PDB entry 7PZN | electron microscopy, 3.20 A resolution | chains B and A of the 5 polymer chains in the assembly

[Chain B (and A)]
Name: Capsid protein
Organism: Hepatitis B virus genotype D subtype ayw (isolate France/Tiollais/1979)
Notes: chain A of this document is another copy of the same molecule, construct and numbering; everything in this record applies to it too
UniProt: P03146 (CAPSD_HBVD3); residue numbers follow UniProt; this construct covers 1-183
Chain sequence (183 residues; row label = number of the first residue in the row):
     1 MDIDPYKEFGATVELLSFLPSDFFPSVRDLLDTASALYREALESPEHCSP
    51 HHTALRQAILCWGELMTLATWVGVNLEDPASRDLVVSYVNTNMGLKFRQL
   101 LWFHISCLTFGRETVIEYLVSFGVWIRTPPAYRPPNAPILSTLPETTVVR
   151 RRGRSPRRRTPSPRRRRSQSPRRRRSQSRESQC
Not modelled in the structure: 144-183
Residues lining bound ligands:
  - fragment of triton x-100 (TRT), molecule 1: Pro-5, Tyr-6, Val-13, Ala-58, Trp-62, Leu-65, Asn-92, Met-93, Leu-95, Lys-96, Phe-97, Gln-99, Leu-100
  - fragment of triton x-100 (TRT), molecule 2: Gln-57, Leu-60, Cys-61, Glu-64
From the paper describing this entry:
  - contacts within the chain: Trp-62/Phe-97 (pi stacking)

[Chain B / chain A interface]
Contacting residue pairs - 63 pairs, chain B then chain A:
  Met-1(B) / Ser-35(A)
  Met-1(B) / Leu-42(A)  hydrophobic
  Met-1(B) / Glu-43(A)
  Asp-2(B) / Glu-43(A)
  Ile-3(B) / Leu-42(A)
  Ile-3(B) / Arg-56(A)
  Ile-3(B) / Leu-60(A)
  Pro-5(B) / Leu-60(A)  hydrophobic
  Lys-7(B) / Glu-43(A)  hydrogen bond (side chain-backbone)
  Lys-7(B) / Pro-45(A)
  Glu-8(B) / Glu-46(A)
  Glu-8(B) / His-47(A)  salt bridge
  Glu-8(B) / Thr-53(A)  hydrogen bond
  Glu-8(B) / Arg-56(A)  salt bridge
  Phe-9(B) / His-47(A)
  Ser-35(B) / Met-1(A)
  Arg-39(B) / Asp-2(A)  salt bridge
  Leu-42(B) / Met-1(A)  hydrophobic
  Leu-42(B) / Ile-3(A)
  Glu-43(B) / Met-1(A)
  Glu-43(B) / Asp-2(A)  hydrogen bond (side chain-backbone)
  Glu-43(B) / Lys-7(A)  hydrogen bond (backbone-side chain)
  Pro-45(B) / Lys-7(A)
  Pro-45(B) / Glu-8(A)
  Glu-46(B) / Glu-8(A)
  His-47(B) / Glu-8(A)  salt bridge
  His-47(B) / Phe-9(A)
  His-47(B) / Pro-50(A)
  Pro-50(B) / His-47(A)
  Thr-53(B) / Glu-8(A)  hydrogen bond
  Thr-53(B) / Pro-50(A)
  Ala-54(B) / Gln-57(A)
  Arg-56(B) / Ile-3(A)
  Arg-56(B) / Glu-8(A)  salt bridge
  Gln-57(B) / Ala-54(A)
  Gln-57(B) / Gln-57(A)
  Ile-59(B) / Met-1(A)  hydrophobic
  Leu-60(B) / Ile-3(A)
  Leu-60(B) / Pro-5(A)  hydrophobic
  Cys-61(B) / Cys-61(A)  hydrophobic
  Glu-64(B) / Met-93(A)
  Glu-64(B) / Lys-96(A)  salt bridge
  Leu-65(B) / Leu-65(A)  hydrophobic
  Thr-67(B) / Tyr-88(A)
  Leu-68(B) / Tyr-88(A)  hydrophobic
  Leu-68(B) / Met-93(A)  hydrophobic
  Trp-71(B) / Leu-84(A)
  Trp-71(B) / Tyr-88(A)  hydrophobic
  Asn-75(B) / Leu-84(A)
  Leu-76(B) / Ser-81(A)
  Leu-76(B) / Val-85(A)  hydrophobic
  Asp-78(B) / Asp-78(A)
  Asp-78(B) / Ser-81(A)
  Ser-81(B) / Leu-76(A)
  Leu-84(B) / Trp-71(A)
  Leu-84(B) / Leu-76(A)  hydrophobic
  Val-85(B) / Leu-76(A)  hydrophobic
  Tyr-88(B) / Leu-68(A)  hydrophobic
  Tyr-88(B) / Trp-71(A)
  Met-93(B) / Glu-64(A)
  Met-93(B) / Leu-68(A)  hydrophobic
  Lys-96(B) / Glu-64(A)  salt bridge
  Leu-100(B) / Gln-57(A)
Also at the interface, not in a pair above, chain B (43 interface residues in all): Leu-31, Ala-34, Ser-44, Val-72, Val-89, Arg-112
Also at the interface, not in a pair above, chain A (40 interface residues in all): Ala-34, Arg-39, Ser-44, Ile-59, Thr-67, Val-72, Val-89, Leu-100

[In short]
43 residues of chain B face 40 of chain A across their interface, with 5 hydrogen bonds and 7 salt bridges.
Polar pairs include Glu-8(B)/His-47(A), Glu-8(B)/Arg-56(A) and Arg-39(B)/Asp-2(A). Chain B binds fragment of
triton x-100. The paper reports contacts within the chain involving Phe-97(B) and Trp-62(B).
Both chains are Capsid protein (Hepatitis B virus genotype D subtype ayw (isolate France/Tiollais/1979)).
Entry 7PZN (wt HBc capsid like particles in complex with inhibitory peptide SLLGRM and Triton X-100) was
determined by electron microscopy (same publication as 7PZ9, 7PZI, 7PZK, 7PZL and 7PZM).
